6R29 - chains A and B; structure by X-ray diffraction, 1.67 A resolution.

[Chain A (and B)]
Protein: Multifunctional 2-oxoglutarate metabolism enzyme
Source organism: Mycobacterium smegmatis (strain ATCC 700084 / mc(2)155)
Notes: EC 2.2.1.5, 4.1.1.71, 1.2.4.2, 2.3.1.61; chain B of this document is another copy of the same molecule, construct and numbering; everything in this record applies to it too
UniProt: A0R2B1 (KGD_MYCS2); numbering as in UniProt (aligned over 361-1227)
Amino-acid sequence (868 residues; row label = number of the first residue in the row):
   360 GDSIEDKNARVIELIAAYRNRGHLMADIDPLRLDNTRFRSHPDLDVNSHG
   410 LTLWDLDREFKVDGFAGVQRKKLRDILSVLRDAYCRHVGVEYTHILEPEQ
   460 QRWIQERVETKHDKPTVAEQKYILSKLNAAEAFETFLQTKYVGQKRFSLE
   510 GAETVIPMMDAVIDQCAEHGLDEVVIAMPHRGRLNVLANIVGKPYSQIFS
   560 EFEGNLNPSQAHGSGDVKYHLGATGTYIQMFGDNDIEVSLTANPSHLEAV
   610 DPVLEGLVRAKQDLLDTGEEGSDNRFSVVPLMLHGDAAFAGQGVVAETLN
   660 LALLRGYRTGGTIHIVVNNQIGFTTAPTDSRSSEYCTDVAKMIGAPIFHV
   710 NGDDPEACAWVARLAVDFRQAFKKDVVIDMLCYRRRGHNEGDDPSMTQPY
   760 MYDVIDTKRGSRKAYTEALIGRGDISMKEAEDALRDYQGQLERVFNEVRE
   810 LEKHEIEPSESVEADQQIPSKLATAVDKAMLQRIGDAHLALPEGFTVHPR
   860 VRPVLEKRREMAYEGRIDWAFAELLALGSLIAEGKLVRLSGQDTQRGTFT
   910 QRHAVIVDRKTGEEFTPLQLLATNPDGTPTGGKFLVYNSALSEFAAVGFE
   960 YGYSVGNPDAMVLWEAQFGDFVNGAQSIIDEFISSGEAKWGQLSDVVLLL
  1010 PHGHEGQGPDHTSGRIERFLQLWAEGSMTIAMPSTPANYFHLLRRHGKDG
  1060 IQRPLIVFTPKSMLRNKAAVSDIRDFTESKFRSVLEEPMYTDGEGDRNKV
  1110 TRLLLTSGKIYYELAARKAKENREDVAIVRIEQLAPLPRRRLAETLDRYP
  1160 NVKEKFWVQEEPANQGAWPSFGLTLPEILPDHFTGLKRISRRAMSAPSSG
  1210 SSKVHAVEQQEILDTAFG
Disordered / not traced: 360-364, 394-409 (chain B: 394-402, 423-426)
Construct notes: expression tag (360)
Ion coordination: Mg2+ site 1: Asp645, Asn678, Ile680 (together with QSP); Mg2+ site 2: Asp1004, His1055, Asp1058, Ile1060
Residues lining bound ligands:
  - QSP ((4S)-4-[(2R)-3-[(4-azanyl-2-methyl-pyrimidin-5-yl)methyl]-4-methyl-5-[2-[oxidanyl(phosphonooxy)phosphoryl]oxyethyl]-2H-1,3-thiazol-2-yl]-4-oxidanyl-4-phosphono-butanoic acid), molecule 1: Phe506, His539, Arg540, Tyr578, His579, Ser604, His605, Leu606, Gly644, Asp645, Ala646, Ala647, Gln651, Asn678, Ile680, Gly681, Phe682, His747
  - QSP, molecule 2: Gln901, Leu950, Glu952, Gln976, Phe977, Phe980, His1020
Swiss-Prot annotation at these positions:
  - binding site (thiamine diphosphate): Arg540, Ser604, Leu606, Asp645, Ala646, Ala647, Asn678
  - binding site (2-oxoglutarate): His579, Ser604, His1020
  - binding site (Mg(2+)): Asp645, Asn678, Ile680
  - binding site (acetyl-CoA): Thr1038, Arg1054, Lys1089, Ser1092, Gln1142, Arg1149, Arg1150
  - mutagenesis: His539 (H539A: Loss of KG decarboxylase activity), His579 (H579A: Loss of KG decarboxylase activity), His747 (H747A: 40-fold decrease in KG decarboxylase activity), Arg781 (R781A: Increase in KG decarboxylase activity), His1020 (H1020A: Loss of KG decarboxylase activity), Glu1034 (E1034A: Loss of activation by acetyl-CoA), Arg1062 (R1062A: Loss of activation by acetyl-CoA)
Reported in the primary citation:
  - mutagenesis - E952Q: abolished catalytic activity
  - binding site for QSP: His539, His579, Ser604, His747, His1020
  - catalytic residues: Glu952
  - catalytic residues: His1020 (proposed by the authors, not directly observed)

[Chain A / chain B interface]
Contacting residue pairs (250):
  Arg380(A) - Ile454(B)  hydrogen bond (side chain-backbone)
  Arg380(A) - Leu455(B)  hydrogen bond (side chain-backbone)
  Arg380(A) - Gln460(B)
  Leu383(A) - Leu455(B)  hydrophobic
  Ile454(A) - Arg380(B)  hydrogen bond (backbone-side chain)
  Leu455(A) - Arg380(B)  hydrogen bond (backbone-side chain)
  Leu455(A) - Leu383(B)  hydrophobic
  Gln460(A) - Arg380(B)
  Lys504(A) - Gln1016(B)
  Glu562(A) - Lys1212(B)  hydrogen bond (backbone-side chain)
  Gly563(A) - Lys1212(B)  hydrogen bond (backbone-side chain)
  Ser573(A) - Met1203(B)
  Ser573(A) - Ser1208(B)  hydrogen bond (backbone-side chain)
  Ser573(A) - Gly1209(B)  hydrogen bond (backbone-backbone)
  Gly574(A) - Gly1209(B)
  Asp575(A) - Pro1018(B)
  Asp575(A) - Gly1209(B)
  Val576(A) - Gln1016(B)
  His579(A) - Asp1019(B)
  Pro603(A) - Asp1019(B)
  Ser604(A) - Phe980(B)
  Ser604(A) - Asp1019(B)  hydrogen bond (backbone-side chain)
  Ser604(A) - His1020(B)
  His605(A) - Asp979(B)  hydrogen bond (side chain-backbone)
  His605(A) - Phe980(B)
  His605(A) - Asn982(B)  hydrogen bond
  His605(A) - Asp1019(B)
  Leu606(A) - Leu950(B)  hydrophobic
  Ala646(A) - Leu950(B)
  Ala647(A) - Leu950(B)
  Ala649(A) - Asn659(B)  hydrogen bond (backbone-side chain)
  Gly650(A) - Glu656(B)
  Gly650(A) - Asn659(B)
  Gly650(A) - Leu950(B)
  Gly650(A) - Ser951(B)  hydrogen bond (backbone-side chain)
  Gln651(A) - Glu656(B)
  Gln651(A) - Leu950(B)  hydrogen bond (side chain-backbone)
  Gln651(A) - Ser951(B)
  Gln651(A) - Glu952(B)  hydrogen bond
  Gly652(A) - Gly652(B)
  Gly652(A) - Glu656(B)  hydrogen bond (backbone-side chain)
  Ala655(A) - Ala655(B)  hydrophobic
  Glu656(A) - Gly650(B)
  Glu656(A) - Gln651(B)
  Glu656(A) - Gly652(B)  hydrogen bond (side chain-backbone)
  Asn659(A) - Ala649(B)  hydrogen bond (side chain-backbone)
  Asn659(A) - Gly650(B)
  Asn659(A) - Ser689(B)  hydrogen bond (side chain-backbone)
  Asn659(A) - Arg690(B)
  Asn659(A) - Ser691(B)  hydrogen bond (backbone-side chain)
  Leu660(A) - Ser691(B)
  Ala661(A) - Ser691(B)
  Leu662(A) - Ser691(B)  hydrogen bond (backbone-side chain)
  Leu663(A) - Thr687(B)
  Leu663(A) - Asp688(B)
  Leu663(A) - Arg690(B)
  Leu663(A) - Ser691(B)
  Gly681(A) - Asp902(B)
  Phe682(A) - Asp902(B)
  Phe682(A) - Arg905(B)
  Phe682(A) - Thr907(B)
  Phe682(A) - Gln976(B)
  Thr683(A) - Asp902(B)  hydrogen bond
  Thr683(A) - Arg905(B)
  Thr684(A) - Asp902(B)  hydrogen bond
  Thr684(A) - Asn947(B)
  Thr687(A) - Leu663(B)
  Asp688(A) - Leu663(B)
  Asp688(A) - Ser948(B)
  Asp688(A) - Ala949(B)
  Ser689(A) - Asn659(B)  hydrogen bond (backbone-side chain)
  Ser689(A) - Ala949(B)
  Arg690(A) - Asn659(B)
  Arg690(A) - Leu663(B)
  Ser691(A) - Asn659(B)  hydrogen bond (side chain-backbone)
  Ser691(A) - Leu660(B)
  Ser691(A) - Ala661(B)  hydrogen bond (side chain-backbone)
  Ser691(A) - Leu662(B)  hydrogen bond (side chain-backbone)
  Ser691(A) - Leu663(B)
  Ser691(A) - Ile702(B)
  Ser692(A) - Met701(B)
  Asp697(A) - Met701(B)
  Val698(A) - Met701(B)  hydrophobic
  Met701(A) - Ser692(B)
  Met701(A) - Asp697(B)
  Met701(A) - Val698(B)  hydrophobic
  Ile702(A) - Ser691(B)
  Asp751(A) - Arg905(B)  salt bridge
  Asp751(A) - Thr909(B)
  Asp752(A) - His857(B)  salt bridge
  Asp752(A) - Arg859(B)  salt bridge
  Ser754(A) - His857(B)  hydrogen bond
  Ser754(A) - Arg859(B)
  Met755(A) - His857(B)
  Met755(A) - Arg859(B)
  Met755(A) - Val860(B)  hydrophobic
  Met755(A) - Thr909(B)
  Met755(A) - His912(B)
  Met755(A) - Val916(B)
  Thr756(A) - Arg905(B)
  Pro758(A) - Val916(B)
  Pro758(A) - Asp917(B)
  Pro758(A) - Arg918(B)
  Asp762(A) - Arg918(B)  salt bridge
  Lys812(A) - Lys1212(B)
  Ile815(A) - Lys1212(B)
  Ile815(A) - Val1213(B)
  Ile815(A) - Val1216(B)
  Glu816(A) - Val1213(B)
  Glu816(A) - Val1216(B)
  Pro817(A) - Val1216(B)
  Pro817(A) - Glu1217(B)
  Pro817(A) - Glu1220(B)
  Ser818(A) - Arg1201(B)  hydrogen bond
  Ser818(A) - Val1213(B)
  Ser818(A) - Glu1217(B)  hydrogen bond (backbone-side chain)
  Glu819(A) - Arg1201(B)
  Ser820(A) - Arg1201(B)
  His857(A) - Asp752(B)  salt bridge
  His857(A) - Ser754(B)  hydrogen bond
  His857(A) - Met755(B)
  Arg859(A) - Asp752(B)  salt bridge
  Arg859(A) - Ser754(B)
  Arg859(A) - Met755(B)
  Val860(A) - Met755(B)  hydrophobic
  Asp902(A) - Gly681(B)
  Asp902(A) - Phe682(B)
  Asp902(A) - Thr683(B)  hydrogen bond
  Asp902(A) - Thr684(B)  hydrogen bond
  Arg905(A) - Phe682(B)
  Arg905(A) - Thr683(B)
  Arg905(A) - Asp751(B)  salt bridge
  Arg905(A) - Thr756(B)
  Thr907(A) - Phe682(B)
  Thr909(A) - Asp751(B)
  Thr909(A) - Met755(B)
  Val916(A) - Met755(B)
  Val916(A) - Pro758(B)
  Asp917(A) - Pro758(B)
  Arg918(A) - Pro758(B)
  Arg918(A) - Asp762(B)  salt bridge
  Asn947(A) - Thr684(B)
  Ser948(A) - Asp688(B)
  Ala949(A) - Asp688(B)
  Ala949(A) - Ser689(B)
  Leu950(A) - Leu606(B)  hydrophobic
  Leu950(A) - Ala646(B)
  Leu950(A) - Ala647(B)
  Leu950(A) - Gly650(B)
  Leu950(A) - Gln651(B)  hydrogen bond (backbone-side chain)
  Ser951(A) - Gly650(B)  hydrogen bond (side chain-backbone)
  Ser951(A) - Gln651(B)
  Glu952(A) - Gln651(B)  hydrogen bond
  Gln976(A) - Phe682(B)
  Asp979(A) - His605(B)  hydrogen bond (backbone-side chain)
  Phe980(A) - Ser604(B)
  Phe980(A) - His605(B)
  Asn982(A) - His605(B)  hydrogen bond
  Asn982(A) - Gln985(B)
  Asn982(A) - Ser986(B)
  Asn982(A) - Asp989(B)  hydrogen bond
  Asn982(A) - Glu990(B)
  Gly983(A) - Ser986(B)
  Gln985(A) - Asn982(B)
  Gln985(A) - Gln985(B)
  Gln985(A) - Arg1027(B)
  Ser986(A) - Asn982(B)
  Ser986(A) - Gly983(B)
  Asp989(A) - Asn982(B)  hydrogen bond
  Asp989(A) - Arg1024(B)  salt bridge
  Asp989(A) - Arg1027(B)  salt bridge
  Glu990(A) - Asn982(B)
  Glu990(A) - Asp1019(B)
  Glu990(A) - Arg1024(B)  salt bridge
  Ser993(A) - Ser1204(B)
  Ser994(A) - Ser1204(B)
  Lys998(A) - Pro1018(B)
  Lys998(A) - Ala1205(B)
  Gln1016(A) - Lys504(B)
  Gln1016(A) - Val576(B)
  Pro1018(A) - Asp575(B)
  Pro1018(A) - Lys998(B)
  Asp1019(A) - His579(B)
  Asp1019(A) - Pro603(B)
  Asp1019(A) - Ser604(B)  hydrogen bond (side chain-backbone)
  Asp1019(A) - His605(B)
  Asp1019(A) - Glu990(B)
  His1020(A) - Ser604(B)
  Arg1024(A) - Asp989(B)  salt bridge
  Arg1024(A) - Glu990(B)  salt bridge
  Arg1024(A) - Leu1031(B)
  Glu1026(A) - Gln1030(B)  hydrogen bond (backbone-side chain)
  Arg1027(A) - Gln985(B)
  Arg1027(A) - Asp989(B)  salt bridge
  Arg1027(A) - Arg1027(B)
  Arg1027(A) - Gln1030(B)
  Arg1027(A) - Leu1031(B)
  Gln1030(A) - Glu1026(B)  hydrogen bond (side chain-backbone)
  Gln1030(A) - Arg1027(B)
  Gln1030(A) - Gln1030(B)
  Gln1030(A) - Asn1173(B)  hydrogen bond (backbone-side chain)
  Leu1031(A) - Arg1024(B)
  Leu1031(A) - Arg1027(B)
  Leu1031(A) - Asn1173(B)
  Trp1032(A) - Asn1173(B)  hydrogen bond (backbone-side chain)
  Ala1033(A) - Asn1173(B)
  Ala1033(A) - Met1203(B)
  Ala1033(A) - Ser1204(B)  hydrogen bond (backbone-side chain)
  Glu1034(A) - Arg1201(B)  salt bridge
  Glu1034(A) - Met1203(B)
  Glu1034(A) - Ser1204(B)  hydrogen bond (side chain-backbone)
  Ser1036(A) - Ser1204(B)  hydrogen bond
  Asn1173(A) - Gln1030(B)  hydrogen bond (side chain-backbone)
  Asn1173(A) - Leu1031(B)
  Asn1173(A) - Trp1032(B)  hydrogen bond (side chain-backbone)
  Asn1173(A) - Ala1033(B)
  Trp1177(A) - Leu1182(B)
  Pro1178(A) - Leu1182(B)
  Gly1181(A) - Leu1182(B)
  Leu1182(A) - Trp1177(B)
  Leu1182(A) - Pro1178(B)
  Leu1182(A) - Gly1181(B)
  Leu1182(A) - Leu1182(B)
  Arg1201(A) - Ser818(B)  hydrogen bond
  Arg1201(A) - Glu819(B)
  Arg1201(A) - Ser820(B)
  Arg1201(A) - Glu1034(B)  salt bridge
  Met1203(A) - Ser573(B)
  Met1203(A) - Ala1033(B)
  Met1203(A) - Glu1034(B)
  Ser1204(A) - Ser993(B)
  Ser1204(A) - Ser994(B)
  Ser1204(A) - Ala1033(B)  hydrogen bond (side chain-backbone)
  Ser1204(A) - Glu1034(B)  hydrogen bond (backbone-side chain)
  Ser1204(A) - Ser1036(B)  hydrogen bond
  Ala1205(A) - Lys998(B)
  Ser1208(A) - Ser573(B)  hydrogen bond (side chain-backbone)
  Gly1209(A) - Ser573(B)  hydrogen bond (backbone-backbone)
  Gly1209(A) - Gly574(B)
  Gly1209(A) - Asp575(B)
  Lys1212(A) - Glu562(B)  hydrogen bond (side chain-backbone)
  Lys1212(A) - Gly563(B)  hydrogen bond (side chain-backbone)
  Lys1212(A) - Ile815(B)
  Val1213(A) - Ile815(B)
  Val1213(A) - Glu816(B)
  Val1213(A) - Ser818(B)
  Val1216(A) - Ile815(B)  hydrophobic
  Glu1217(A) - Pro817(B)
  Glu1217(A) - Ser818(B)  hydrogen bond (side chain-backbone)
  Glu1220(A) - Pro817(B)
Also at the interface, not in a pair above, chain A (123 interface residues in all): Lys420, Tyr578, Leu658, His912, Ala997, Gly1017, Ala1202, Ser1207
Also at the interface, not in a pair above, chain B (123 interface residues in all): Asp365, Tyr578, Leu658, Glu693, Ala997, Gly1017, Ala1202, Ser1207

[In short]
Chain A and chain B each contribute 123 residues to their interface, with 59 hydrogen bonds and 16 salt
bridges. Polar contacts include Asp751(A)-Arg905(B), Asp752(A)-His857(B) and Asp752(A)-Arg859(B). Chain A
binds compound QSP. From the paper: catalytic residues Glu952(A) and His1020(A); E952Q of chain A abolishes
catalytic activity.
Both chains are Multifunctional 2-oxoglutarate metabolism enzyme (Mycobacterium smegmatis (strain ATCC 700084
/ mc(2)155)). Entry 6R29 (Crystal structure of the SucA domain of Mycobacterium smegmatis KGD cocrystallized
with succinylphosphonate) was determined by X-ray diffraction together with 6R2A, 6R2B, 6R2C and 6R2D from the
same study.
